2OIG - chains A and B of the 4 polymer chains in the assembly; structure by X-ray diffraction, 3.30 A resolution.

Chain A (and B):
Molecule: RS21-C6
Organism: Mus musculus
Notes: fragment: core segment, residues 21-126; chain B of this document is another copy of the same molecule, construct and numbering; everything in this record applies to it too
UniProt: Q9QY93 (Q9QY93_MOUSE); residue numbers follow UniProt; this construct covers 21-126
Chain sequence (111 residues; row label = number of the first residue in the row):
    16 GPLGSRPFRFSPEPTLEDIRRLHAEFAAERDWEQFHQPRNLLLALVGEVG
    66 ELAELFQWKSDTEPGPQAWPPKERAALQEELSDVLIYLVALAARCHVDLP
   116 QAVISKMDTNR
Unresolved in the structure: 16-21, 126 (chain B: 16-20, 123-126)
Sequence notes: cloning artifact (16-20)
Curated features (UniProtKB/Swiss-Prot):
  - binding site (substrate): His38, Trp47 to His51, Trp73, Tyr102
  - binding site (Mg(2+)): Glu63, Glu66, Glu95, Asp98
  - mutagenesis: His38 (H38A: Reduces affinity for substrate and catalytic activity by about 50%), Trp47 (W47I: Reduces affinity for substrate and catalytic activity by about 50%), Glu63 (E63Q: Loss of activity), Glu66 (E66Q: Loss of activity), Trp73 (W73I: Reduces affinity for substrate and catalytic activity by about 50%), Glu95 (E95Q: Loss of activity), Asp98 (D98N: Loss of activity), Tyr102 (Y102I: Reduces affinity for substrate and catalytic activity by about 50%)
Residues lining bound ligands: 523 (2'-deoxy-5-methylcytidine 5'-(tetrahydrogen triphosphate)): His38, Trp47, His51, Glu63, Glu66, Asp98, Ile101, Tyr102

How chain A and chain B interact:
Contacting residue pairs (109; chain A residue first):
  Phe23(A) with Arg35(B), hydrogen bond (backbone-side chain); Ala108(B); His111(B); Val112(B)
  Arg24(A) with Glu32(B)
  Phe25(A) with Leu31(B); Glu32(B), hydrogen bond (backbone-side chain); Val104(B); Ala107(B), hydrophobic; Ala108(B), hydrophobic; Val112(B); Asp113(B); Leu114(B), hydrophobic; Pro115(B)
  Ser26(A) with Glu32(B); Asp113(B), hydrogen bond; Pro115(B); Gln116(B)
  Pro27(A) with Thr30(B)
  Glu28(A) with Pro115(B)
  Pro29(A) with Pro115(B); Ile119(B)
  Thr30(A) with Thr30(B)
  Leu31(A) with Phe25(B); Leu100(B), hydrophobic
  Glu32(A) with Arg24(B); Phe25(B), hydrogen bond (side chain-backbone)
  Ile34(A) with Leu31(B), hydrophobic; Val118(B), hydrophobic
  Arg35(A) with Phe23(B), hydrogen bond (side chain-backbone); Phe25(B)
  Leu37(A) with Ile119(B), hydrophobic
  Phe41(A) with Met122(B), hydrophobic
  Pro53(A) with Phe71(B), hydrophobic; Pro81(B), hydrophobic
  Arg54(A) with Phe71(B), hydrogen bond (side chain-backbone); Gln72(B), hydrogen bond (side chain-backbone); Lys74(B)
  Leu57(A) with Leu67(B); Phe71(B), hydrophobic
  Val61(A) with Val64(B), hydrophobic
  Val64(A) with Val61(B), hydrophobic
  Leu67(A) with Leu57(B), hydrophobic
  Ala68(A) with Leu57(B), hydrophobic
  Phe71(A) with Pro53(B), hydrophobic; Arg54(B), hydrogen bond (backbone-side chain); Leu57(B), hydrophobic
  Gln72(A) with Arg54(B), hydrogen bond (backbone-side chain)
  Trp73(A) with Arg54(B)
  Lys74(A) with Arg54(B), hydrogen bond (backbone-side chain)
  Asp76(A) with Gln52(B); Pro53(B); Arg54(B), hydrogen bond (side chain-backbone); Asn55(B), hydrogen bond (side chain-backbone)
  Gln82(A) with His111(B)
  Arg89(A) with His111(B), hydrogen bond (side chain-backbone)
  Gln93(A) with Val112(B); Ala117(B)
  Glu94(A) with Lys121(B)
  Leu96(A) with Ala107(B), hydrophobic; Val112(B), hydrophobic; Leu114(B)
  Ser97(A) with Ala117(B), hydrogen bond (side chain-backbone); Lys121(B)
  Asp98(A) with Lys121(B), salt bridge
  Val99(A) with Leu103(B), hydrophobic
  Leu100(A) with Leu31(B), hydrophobic; Leu100(B), hydrophobic; Leu103(B), hydrophobic; Leu114(B), hydrophobic; Val118(B), hydrophobic
  Leu103(A) with Val99(B), hydrophobic; Leu100(B), hydrophobic
  Val104(A) with Phe25(B), hydrophobic
  Leu106(A) with Leu96(B), hydrophobic
  Ala107(A) with Phe25(B), hydrophobic; Leu96(B), hydrophobic
  Ala108(A) with Phe23(B); Phe25(B)
  Arg109(A) with Gln82(B)
  Cys110(A) with Arg89(B)
  His111(A) with Arg21(B), hydrogen bond (side chain-backbone); Phe23(B); Gln82(B), hydrogen bond; Arg89(B)
  Val112(A) with Phe23(B); Phe25(B); Leu96(B), hydrophobic
  Asp113(A) with Phe23(B); Phe25(B); Ser26(B), hydrogen bond
  Leu114(A) with Phe25(B), hydrophobic; Leu96(B), hydrophobic; Leu100(B), hydrophobic
  Pro115(A) with Phe25(B); Glu28(B); Pro29(B)
  Gln116(A) with Ser26(B)
  Ala117(A) with Ser97(B), hydrogen bond (backbone-side chain)
  Val118(A) with Ile34(B), hydrophobic; Ser97(B); Leu100(B), hydrophobic
  Ile119(A) with Pro29(B), hydrophobic
  Lys121(A) with Glu94(B); Ser97(B); Asp98(B), salt bridge
  Met122(A) with Leu37(B), hydrophobic
  Asn125(A) with Phe41(B); Arg45(B)
Interface residues without a listed pair, chain A (61 interface residues in all): Pro22, Leu60, Ser75, Pro81, Leu92, Ile101, Thr124
Interface residues without a listed pair, chain B (58 interface residues in all): His38, Ala68, Trp73, Leu92, Gln93, Ile101, Leu106, Cys110

Overview:
61 residues of chain A and 58 residues of chain B are in contact; the contacts include 18 hydrogen bonds and 2
salt bridges. Among the polar pairs are Asp98(A)-Lys121(B), Phe23(A)-Arg35(B) and Phe25(A)-Glu32(B). Ligands
of chain A: compound 523.
Both chains are RS21-C6 (Mus musculus). Entry 2OIG (Crystal structure of RS21-C6 core segment and dm5CTP
complex) was determined by X-ray diffraction together with 2OIE from the same study.
